Entry 5GDS (X-ray diffraction, 2.10 A resolution); this record covers chains L and H of the 3 polymer chains in the assembly.

== Chain L ==
Name: Alpha-thrombin
Organism: Homo sapiens
Notes: EC 3.4.21.5
Reference sequence: P00734 (THRB_HUMAN); aligned to UniProt positions 328-341 over residues 1-14 (the alignment contains insertions or deletions, so no single offset holds)
Amino-acid sequence (36 residues; numbered 1 to 15 plus 21 insertion-coded residues; the number before each row is that of its first residue; a row labelled like 14A-14M holds insertion residues (14A, then the next letters in order)):
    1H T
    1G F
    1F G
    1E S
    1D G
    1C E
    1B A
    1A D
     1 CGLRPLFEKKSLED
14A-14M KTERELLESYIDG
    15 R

== Chain H ==
Name: Alpha-thrombin
Organism: Homo sapiens
Notes: EC 3.4.21.5
Reference sequence: P00734 (THRB_HUMAN); the construct lacks a stretch of the UniProt sequence and is renumbered around it, so the offset changes along the chain: 16-36 = UniProt 364-384; 37-60 = UniProt 386-409; 61-77 = UniProt 419-435; 78-97 = UniProt 437-456; 7 more segments
Amino-acid sequence (259 residues; row label = number of the first residue in the row; note: 2 numbers in that range are skipped by the numbering (no residue carries them; nothing is unmodelled there); a row labelled like 60A-60I holds insertion residues (60A, then the next letters in order)):
    16 IVEGSDAEIGMSPWQVMLFRK
   36A S
    37 PQELLCGASLISDRWVLTAAHCLL
60A-60I YPPWDKNFT
    61 ENDLLVRIGKHSRTRYE
   77A R
    78 NIEKISMLEKIYIHPRYNWR
   97A E
    98 NLDRDIALMKLKKPVAFSDYIHPVCLPDRETA
129A-129C ASL
   130 LQAGYKGRVTGWGNLKETW
148A-148F TANVGK
   150 GQPSVLQVVNLPIVERPVCKDSTRIRITDNMFCAG
  184A Y
   185 KP
186A-186D DEGK
   187 RGDACEGDSGGPFVMKSP
204A-204B FN
   205 NRWYQMGIVSWGE
   219 GCD
  221A R
   222 DGKYGFYTHVFRLKKWIQKVIDQFGE
Disordered / not traced: 148A-148F
UniProt features mapped onto this chain:
  - region: Ala183 to Val200 (High affinity receptor-binding region which is also known as the TP508 peptide)
  - active site (Charge relay system): His57, Asp102, Ser195
  - glycosylation: Asn60G (N-linked (GlcNAc...) (complex) asparagine)
Disulfides: Cys42-Cys58, Cys168-Cys182, Cys191-Cys220
Covalently attached groups: N-acetylglucosamine (NAG) linked to Asn60G

== Interface between chain L and chain H ==
Inter-chain disulfides: Cys1(L)-Cys122(H)
Residue-residue contacts (73; chain L residue first):
  Cys1(L) with Pro120(H); Val121(H); Cys122(H), disulfide; Arg206(H), hydrogen bond (backbone-side chain)
  Asp1A(L) with His119(H), hydrogen bond (backbone-side chain); Arg206(H)
  Ala1B(L) with Arg206(H), hydrogen bond (backbone-side chain)
  Glu1C(L) with Phe114(H); Pro120(H); Arg206(H)
  Gly1D(L) with Cys122(H); Leu123(H)
  Ser1E(L) with Cys122(H); Leu123(H), hydrogen bond (backbone-backbone); Lys235(H)
  Gly1F(L) with Leu123(H); Lys235(H)
  Phe1G(L) with Glu247(H)
  Thr1H(L) with Ile47(H), hydrogen bond (backbone-backbone); Ser48(H); Leu123(H); Ile242(H); Glu247(H), hydrogen bond (side chain-backbone)
  Gly2(L) with Pro120(H), hydrogen bond (backbone-backbone); Val121(H); Cys122(H); Arg206(H); Trp207(H), hydrogen bond (backbone-backbone)
  Leu3(L) with His119(H), hydrogen bond (backbone-side chain); Asn205(H); Arg206(H)
  Arg4(L) with Met26(H), hydrogen bond (side chain-backbone); Pro28(H); Trp29(H); Arg137(H); Trp207(H)
  Pro5(L) with Ser115(H); Asp116(H); His119(H)
  Leu6(L) with Asp116(H)
  Phe7(L) with Glu23(H); Ile24(H); Gly25(H); Met26(H)
  Glu8(L) with Lys202(H), salt bridge; Asn205(H); Trp207(H), hydrogen bond
  Lys9(L) with His119(H)
  Asp14(L) with Glu23(H); Met26(H); Arg137(H), salt bridge
  Lys14A(L) with Glu23(H), hydrogen bond (backbone-side chain)
  Thr14B(L) with Arg137(H), hydrogen bond; Asn159(H), hydrogen bond
  Glu14C(L) with Arg137(H); Lys202(H), salt bridge
  Glu14E(L) with Lys135(H), salt bridge; Asn159(H), hydrogen bond; Tyr184A(H); Lys186D(H), salt bridge
  Leu14F(L) with Lys135(H); Asn159(H); Trp207(H), hydrophobic
  Ser14I(L) with Tyr134(H); Lys135(H), hydrogen bond (side chain-backbone)
  Tyr14J(L) with Tyr134(H), hydrophobic; Lys135(H), hydrogen bond (side chain-backbone); Met201(H); Lys202(H)
  Ile14K(L) with Tyr134(H)
  Arg15(L) with Pro204(H), hydrogen bond (side chain-backbone); Phe204A(H), hydrogen bond (side chain-backbone); Asn205(H)
Also at the interface, not in a pair above, chain L (29 interface residues in all): Leu14G, Gly14M
Also at the interface, not in a pair above, chain H (39 interface residues in all): Tyr117, Asp125, Leu129C, Gly133, Gly136, Tyr208, Gln239

== In short ==
29 residues of chain L and 39 residues of chain H are in contact, with 1 disulfide bond, 19 hydrogen bonds and
5 salt bridges. Polar pairs include Glu8(L)-Lys202(H), Glu14E(L)-Lys135(H) and Asp14(L)-Arg137(H).
N-acetylglucosamine is covalently linked to Asn60G(H).
Here chain L is Alpha-thrombin and chain H is Alpha-thrombin, both from Homo sapiens. Entry 5GDS (Hirunorms
are true hirudin mimetics. the crystal structure of human alpha-thrombin:hirunorm V complex) was determined by
X-ray diffraction.
